Entry 8HBM (X-ray diffraction, 3.30 A resolution); this record covers chains A and D of the 4 polymer chains in the assembly.

== Chain A ==
Name: Retinoic acid receptor RXR-alpha
From: Homo sapiens
UniProtKB: P19793 (RXRA_HUMAN); numbering as in UniProt (aligned over 130-212)
Chain sequence (91 residues; row label = number of the first residue in the row):
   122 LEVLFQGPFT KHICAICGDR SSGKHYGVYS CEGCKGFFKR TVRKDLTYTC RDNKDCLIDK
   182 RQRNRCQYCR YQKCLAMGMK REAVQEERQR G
Disordered / not traced: 122-130, 210-212
Differences from the reference sequence: expression tag (122-129)
Bound ions: Zn2+ site 1: Cys135, Cys138, Cys152, Cys155; Zn2+ site 2: Cys171, Cys177, Cys187, Cys190
UniProt features mapped onto this chain:
  - DNA-binding region: Cys135 to Met200 (Nuclear receptor)
  - zinc finger (NR C4-type): Cys135 to Cys155, Cys171 to Cys195
  - region: Lys160 to Lys165 (Nuclear localization signal), Lys201 to Gly212 (Hinge)
  - binding site (Zn(2+)): Cys135, Cys138, Cys152, Cys155, Cys171, Cys177, Cys187, Cys190
  - modified residue: Lys145 (N6-acetyllysine)
What the authors report for this chain:
  - binding site for the 18-nt DNA strand: Glu153, Lys156
  - mutagenesis - D140R, R186E: decreased binding to Bile acid receptor
  - mutagenesis - D140R, R186E: unchanged stability

== Chain D ==
Molecule: 18-nt DNA strand
Sequence (18 nucleotides; each row starts with the number of its first residue):
     1 CCGAGGTCAT TGACCTCG

== Chain A / chain D interface ==
Contacting residue pairs (12):
  Glu153(A) - DA13(D)  phosphate contact
  Glu153(A) - DC14(D)  hydrogen bond to the base
  Gly154(A) - DG12(D)  phosphate contact
  Phe158(A) - DT11(D)  phosphate contact
  Arg161(A) - DT11(D)  salt bridge to the phosphate
  Arg161(A) - DG12(D)  hydrogen bond to the base
  Arg184(A) - DG12(D)  salt bridge to the phosphate
  Asn185(A) - DT11(D)  hydrogen bond to the phosphate
  Asn185(A) - DG12(D)  hydrogen bond to the phosphate
  Gln188(A) - DT10(D)  phosphate contact
  Gln188(A) - DT11(D)  hydrogen bond to the phosphate
  Arg191(A) - DG12(D)  salt bridge to the phosphate
Other interface residues (no listed pair), chain A (10 interface residues in all): Lys156, Lys165
Other interface residues (no listed pair), chain D (6 interface residues in all): DC15

== Overview ==
The interface between chain A and chain D involves 10 residues on one side and 6 on the other, with 5 hydrogen
bonds and 3 salt bridges. Polar pairs include Glu153(A)-DC14(D), Arg161(A)-DG12(D) and Asn185(A)-DT11(D). The
paper reports a binding site for the 18-nt DNA strand at Glu153(A) and Lys156(A); D140R and R186E of chain A
reduce binding to Bile acid receptor.
Chain A is Retinoic acid receptor RXR-alpha (Homo sapiens) and chain D is an 18-nt DNA strand; the structure,
Structural basis of the farnesoid X receptor/retinoid X receptor heterodimer on inverted repeat DNA, was
determined by X-ray diffraction.
